5SB5 - chains B and C of the 6 polymer chains in the assembly; structure by X-ray diffraction, 2.31 A resolution.

[Chain B]
Protein: Tubulin beta-2B chain
Source organism: Bos taurus
Reference sequence: Q6B856 (TBB2B_BOVIN); the author numbering skips numbers that UniProt does not, so the offset changes along the chain: 1-42 = UniProt 1-42; 45-360 = UniProt 43-358; 369-455 = UniProt 359-445
Sequence (445 residues; numbered 1 to 455; 10 numbers in that range are skipped by the numbering (no residue carries them; nothing is unmodelled there); the number before each row is that of its first residue):
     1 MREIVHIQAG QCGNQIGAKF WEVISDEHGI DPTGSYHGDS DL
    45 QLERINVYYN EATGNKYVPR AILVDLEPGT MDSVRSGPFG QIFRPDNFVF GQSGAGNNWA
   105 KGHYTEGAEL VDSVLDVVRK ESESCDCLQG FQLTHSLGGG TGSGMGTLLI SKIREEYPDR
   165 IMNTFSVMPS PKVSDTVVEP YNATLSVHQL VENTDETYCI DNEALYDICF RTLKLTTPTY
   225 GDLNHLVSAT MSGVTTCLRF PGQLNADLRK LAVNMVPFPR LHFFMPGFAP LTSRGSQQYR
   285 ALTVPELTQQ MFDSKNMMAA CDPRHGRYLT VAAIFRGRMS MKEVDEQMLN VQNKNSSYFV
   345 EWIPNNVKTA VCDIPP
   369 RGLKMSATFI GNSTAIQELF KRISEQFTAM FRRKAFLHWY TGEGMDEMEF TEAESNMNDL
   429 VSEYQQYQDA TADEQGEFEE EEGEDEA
Unresolved in the structure: 278-281, 438-455
Metal / ion sites: Mg2+: Gln11 (together with GDP); Ca2+: Glu113 (shared with Glu284(C) of chain C)
Small-molecule neighbours:
  - 4CJ (N-{4-[2-(3-fluoroanilino)-1,3-thiazol-4-yl]phenyl}acetamide): Gly100, Asn101, Asn102, Lys105, Val182, Trp407
  - GDP (guanosine-5'-diphosphate): Gly10, Gln11, Cys12, Gln15, Ile16, Asp69, Asn101, Ser140, Gly142, Gly143, Gly144, Thr145, Gly146, Ser147, Val171, Pro173, Val177, Asp179, Glu183, Asn206, Leu209, Tyr224, Leu227, Asn228
UniProt features mapped onto this chain:
  - motif: Met1 to Ile4 (MREI motif)
  - binding site (GTP): Gln11, Glu71, Ser140, Gly144, Thr145, Gly146, Asn206, Asn228
  - binding site (Mg(2+)): Glu71
  - modified residue: Ser40 (Phosphoserine), Thr57 (Phosphothreonine), Lys60 (N6-acetyllysine), Ser174 (Phosphoserine), Thr287 (Phosphothreonine), Thr292 (Phosphothreonine), Arg320 (Omega-N-methylarginine), Glu448 (5-glutamyl polyglutamate)
  - cross-link (Glycyl lysine isopeptide (Lys-Gly)): Lys60 (interchain with G-Cter in ubiquitin), Lys326 (interchain with G-Cter in ubiquitin)

[Chain C]
Protein: Tubulin alpha-1B chain
Source organism: Bos taurus
Reference sequence: P81947 (TBA1B_BOVIN); residues 1-451 here = UniProt positions 1-451
Sequence (451 residues; numbered 1 to 451; the number before each row is that of its first residue):
     1 MRECISIHVG QAGVQIGNAC WELYCLEHGI QPDGQMPSDK TIGGGDDSFN TFFSETGAGK
    61 HVPRAVFVDL EPTVIDEVRT GTYRQLFHPE QLITGKEDAA NNYARGHYTI GKEIIDLVLD
   121 RIRKLADQCT GLQGFLVFHS FGGGTGSGFT SLLMERLSVD YGKKSKLEFS IYPAPQVSTA
   181 VVEPYNSILT THTTLEHSDC AFMVDNEAIY DICRRNLDIE RPTYTNLNRL ISQIVSSITA
   241 SLRFDGALNV DLTEFQTNLV PYPRIHFPLA TYAPVISAEK AYHEQLSVAE ITNACFEPAN
   301 QMVKCDPRHG KYMACCLLYR GDVVPKDVNA AIATIKTKRS IQFVDWCPTG FKVGINYQPP
   361 TVVPGGDLAK VQRAVCMLSN TTAIAEAWAR LDHKFDLMYA KRAFVHWYVG EGMEEGEFSE
   421 AREDMAALEK DYEEVGVDSV EGEGEEEGEE Y
Unresolved in the structure: 441-451
Metal / ion sites: Ca2+ site 1: Asp39, Thr41, Gly44, Glu55; Ca2+ site 2: Glu284 (shared with Glu113(B) of chain B)
Small-molecule neighbours:
  - 4CJ (N-{4-[2-(3-fluoroanilino)-1,3-thiazol-4-yl]phenyl}acetamide): Cys4, Gln133, Gly134, Phe135, Leu136, Ser165, Leu167, Leu242, Leu252, Thr253, Gln256, Thr257
  - GTP (guanosine-5'-triphosphate): Gly10, Gln11, Ala12, Gln15, Ile16, Asp69, Asp98, Ala99, Ala100, Asn101, Ser140, Gly142, Gly143, Gly144, Thr145, Gly146, Ile171, Pro173, Val177, Ser178, Thr179, Glu183, Asn206, Tyr224, Leu227, Asn228, Ile231
From the paper describing this entry:
  - conformationally variable residues (side-chain flip): Leu136
  - binding site for 4CJ: Cys4, Gln133, Phe135

[Interface between chain B and chain C]
Contacting residue pairs - 37 pairs, chain B then chain C:
  Gln96(B) with Met1(C)
  Asn101(B) with Glu254(C)
  Asp179(B) with Lys352(C), hydrogen bond (backbone-side chain)
  Thr180(B) with Glu254(C); Asn258(C)
  Val181(B) with Asn258(C), hydrogen bond (backbone-side chain); Pro348(C), hydrophobic
  Val182(B) with Thr257(C)
  Thr221(B) with Lys326(C)
  Ala397(B) with Trp346(C)
  Met398(B) with Trp346(C)
  Arg400(B) with Asp345(C), salt bridge; Ser439(C), hydrogen bond
  Arg401(B) with Tyr262(C), hydrogen bond (backbone-side chain); Asp345(C), salt bridge; Trp346(C); Glu434(C), hydrogen bond (side chain-backbone); Val435(C); Val437(C), hydrogen bond (side chain-backbone); Asp438(C); Ser439(C), hydrogen bond
  Lys402(B) with Tyr262(C)
  Ala403(B) with Pro261(C); Tyr262(C); Trp346(C), hydrophobic
  Phe404(B) with Thr257(C); Asn258(C); Val260(C); Pro261(C), hydrogen bond (backbone-backbone); Trp346(C), hydrophobic
  His406(B) with Val260(C), hydrogen bond (side chain-backbone); Pro261(C); Tyr262(C); Pro263(C)
  Trp407(B) with Gln256(C); Thr257(C), hydrogen bond (side chain-backbone); Val260(C)
Interface residues without a listed pair, chain B (18 interface residues in all): Ser97, Gly100
Interface residues without a listed pair, chain C (22 interface residues in all): Arg2, Pro325, Asn329

[Summary]
The interface between chain B and chain C involves 18 residues on one side and 22 on the other, with 10
hydrogen bonds and 2 salt bridges. Polar pairs include Arg400(B)-Asp345(C), Arg401(B)-Asp345(C) and
Asp179(B)-Lys352(C). The paper reports a binding site for 4CJ at Cys4(C), Gln133(C) and Phe135(C);
conformational variability at Leu136(C).
Chain B is Tubulin beta-2B chain and chain C is Tubulin alpha-1B chain, both from Bos taurus; the structure,
Tubulin-todalam-9-complex, was determined by X-ray diffraction, deposited together with 5SB3, 5SB4, 5SB6, 5SB7
and 7Z7D.
